Entry 3DVA (X-ray diffraction, 2.35 A resolution); this record covers chains C and D of the 5 polymer chains in the assembly.

# Chain C
Name: Pyruvate dehydrogenase E1 component subunit alpha
Source organism: Bacillus stearothermophilus
Notes: EC 1.2.4.1
UniProt: P21873 (ODPA_BACST); residues 0-368 here correspond to UniProt positions 1-369 (UniProt number = residue number + 1)
Chain sequence (369 residues; numbered 0 to 368; the number before each row is that of its first residue; numbering starts at 0):
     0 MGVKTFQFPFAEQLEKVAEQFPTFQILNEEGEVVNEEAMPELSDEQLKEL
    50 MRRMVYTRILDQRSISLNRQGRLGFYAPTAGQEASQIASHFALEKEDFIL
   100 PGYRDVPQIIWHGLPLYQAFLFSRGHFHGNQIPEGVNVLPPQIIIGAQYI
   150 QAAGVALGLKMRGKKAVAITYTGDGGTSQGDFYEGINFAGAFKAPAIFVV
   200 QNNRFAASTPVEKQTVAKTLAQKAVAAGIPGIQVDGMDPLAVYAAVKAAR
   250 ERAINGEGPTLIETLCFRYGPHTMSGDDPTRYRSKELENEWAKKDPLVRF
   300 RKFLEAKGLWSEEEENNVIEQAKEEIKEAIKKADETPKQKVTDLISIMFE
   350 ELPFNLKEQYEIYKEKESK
Unresolved in the structure: 0-3
Differences from the reference sequence: engineered mutation Ala206 (Ile207 in P21873)
Metal / ion sites: Mg2+: Asp173, Asn202, Phe204 (together with 3-deaza-thdp)
Ligand contacts: 3-deaza-thdp (TPW; 2-{4-[(4-amino-2-methylpyrimidin-5-yl)methyl]-3-methylthiophen-2-yl}ethyl trihydrogen diphosphate): Tyr102, Arg103, Ile142, Ile143, Ile144, Gly172, Asp173, Gly174, Gly175, Gln178, Asn202, Phe204, Ala205, Ala206, Arg267, His271
From the paper describing this entry:
  - mutagenesis - I206A: increased catalytic activity on DCPIP
  - mutagenesis - I206A: decreased catalytic activity (PDH activity)
  - mutagenesis - I206A: unchanged binding to E2p
  - catalytic residues: His271 (proposed by the authors, not directly observed)

# Chain D
Name: Pyruvate dehydrogenase E1 component subunit beta
Source organism: Bacillus stearothermophilus
Notes: EC 1.2.4.1
UniProt: P21874 (ODPB_BACST); residues 0-324 here correspond to UniProt positions 1-325 (UniProt number = residue number + 1)
Chain sequence (325 residues; row label = number of the first residue in the row; numbering starts at 0):
     0 MAQMTMVQAITDALRIELKNDPNVLIFGEDVGVNGGVFRATEGLQAEFGE
    50 DRVFDTPLAESGIGGLAIGLALQGFRPVPEIQFFGFVYEVMDSICGQMAR
   100 IRYRTGGRYHMPITIRSPFGGGVHTPELHSDSLEGLVAQQPGLKVVIPST
   150 PYDAKGLLISAIRDNDPVIFLEHLKLYRSFRQEVPEGEYTIPIGKADIKR
   200 EGKDITIIAYGAMVHESLKAAAELEKEGISAEVVDLRTVQPLDIETIIGS
   250 VEKTGRAIVVQEAQRQAGIAANVVAEINERAILSLEAPVLRVAAPDTVYP
   300 FAQAESVWLPNFKDVIETAKKVMNF
Unresolved in the structure: 0
Swiss-Prot annotation at these positions:
  - binding site (thiamine diphosphate): Glu59
Metal / ion sites: K+: Ile112, Ala160, Asp163, Asp165
Ligand contacts: 3-deaza-thdp (TPW; 2-{4-[(4-amino-2-methylpyrimidin-5-yl)methyl]-3-methylthiophen-2-yl}ethyl trihydrogen diphosphate): Glu28, Asp29, Leu57, Glu59, Gln81, Phe85, Glu88
From the paper describing this entry:
  - catalytic residues: Glu59, His128 (proposed by the authors, not directly observed)
  - mutagenesis - H128N, H128Q: unchanged binding to Dihydrolipoyllysine-residue acetyltransferase component of pyruvate dehydrogenase complex
  - mutagenesis - H128Q: unchanged catalytic activity (DCPIP assay)
  - mutagenesis - H128N: decreased catalytic activity (DCPIP assay)
  - mutagenesis - H128N (less than 5%), H128Q (less than 5%): decreased catalytic activity (PDH complex activity)
  - mutagenesis - H128Q: unchanged catalytic activity on DCPIP
  - mutagenesis - H128N: decreased catalytic activity on DCPIP
  - mutagenesis - H128N, H128Q: unchanged binding to E2p

# How chain C and chain D interact
Residue-residue contacts - 85 pairs, chain C then chain D:
  Phe97(C) - Gln72(D)
  Phe97(C) - Tyr108(D)
  Asn129(C) - Arg103(D)  hydrogen bond (side chain-backbone)
  Asn129(C) - Thr104(D)
  Gln130(C) - Thr104(D)
  Gln130(C) - Gly105(D)  hydrogen bond (side chain-backbone)
  Ile131(C) - Arg107(D)  hydrogen bond (backbone-side chain)
  Ile131(C) - Tyr108(D)  hydrophobic
  Pro132(C) - Arg107(D)  hydrogen bond (backbone-side chain)
  Glu133(C) - Arg107(D)
  Gly134(C) - Arg107(D)
  Val135(C) - Arg107(D)  hydrogen bond (backbone-side chain)
  Val135(C) - Tyr108(D)
  Val137(C) - Tyr108(D)  hydrogen bond (backbone-side chain)
  Leu138(C) - Leu71(D)  hydrophobic
  Leu138(C) - Tyr108(D)  hydrophobic
  Pro139(C) - Thr104(D)
  Gln141(C) - Gln96(D)  hydrogen bond
  Gln141(C) - Arg103(D)
  Ile143(C) - Asp91(D)
  Ile143(C) - Gln96(D)
  Ala146(C) - Asp91(D)
  Ala146(C) - Gln96(D)
  Ile149(C) - Ser60(D)
  Ile149(C) - Gly64(D)
  Ile149(C) - Leu65(D)
  Ile149(C) - Ser92(D)
  Gln150(C) - Gly64(D)
  Gln150(C) - Ile67(D)
  Gln150(C) - Gly68(D)
  Gln150(C) - Gln96(D)  hydrogen bond
  Ala152(C) - Leu65(D)
  Gly153(C) - Leu65(D)
  Gly153(C) - Gly68(D)
  Gly153(C) - Leu69(D)
  Val154(C) - Gly68(D)
  Val154(C) - Leu71(D)  hydrophobic
  Val154(C) - Gln72(D)
  Leu156(C) - Leu65(D)  hydrophobic
  Leu156(C) - Leu69(D)  hydrophobic
  Gly157(C) - Leu69(D)
  Gly157(C) - Gln72(D)
  Gly157(C) - Phe74(D)
  Leu158(C) - Gln72(D)
  Met160(C) - Leu24(D)  hydrophobic
  Met160(C) - Phe53(D)  hydrophobic
  Met160(C) - Phe74(D)  hydrophobic
  Arg161(C) - Asn22(D)  hydrogen bond
  Arg161(C) - Gln72(D)  hydrogen bond (side chain-backbone)
  Arg161(C) - Gly73(D)  hydrogen bond (side chain-backbone)
  Arg161(C) - Phe74(D)
  Asp180(C) - Ser60(D)  hydrogen bond
  Glu183(C) - Ala58(D)
  Glu183(C) - Ser60(D)
  Glu183(C) - Gly61(D)  hydrogen bond (side chain-backbone)
  Phe187(C) - Pro56(D)
  Phe187(C) - Ala58(D)
  Phe187(C) - Gly61(D)
  Phe187(C) - Ile62(D)
  Ala190(C) - Pro56(D)  hydrophobic
  Phe191(C) - Phe53(D)  hydrophobic
  Phe191(C) - Asp54(D)
  Phe191(C) - Thr55(D)
  Phe191(C) - Pro56(D)
  Leu343(C) - Tyr102(D)  hydrophobic
  Ile346(C) - Arg101(D)
  Ile346(C) - Tyr102(D)  hydrogen bond (backbone-backbone)
  Met347(C) - Arg101(D)
  Met347(C) - Tyr102(D)  hydrophobic
  Met347(C) - Pro140(D)
  Met347(C) - Gly141(D)
  Phe348(C) - Arg101(D)
  Phe348(C) - Gly141(D)
  Phe348(C) - Leu142(D)
  Phe348(C) - Lys143(D)
  Phe348(C) - Asp165(D)
  Glu349(C) - Arg101(D)
  Glu349(C) - Asn164(D)  hydrogen bond
  Glu349(C) - Asp165(D)  hydrogen bond (backbone-side chain)
  Glu350(C) - Lys143(D)
  Pro352(C) - Pro240(D)  hydrophobic
  Phe353(C) - Ile243(D)  hydrophobic
  Phe353(C) - Glu244(D)
  Asn354(C) - Pro240(D)
  Glu357(C) - Arg279(D)  salt bridge
Interface residues without a listed pair, chain C (41 interface residues in all): Asn136, Lys163
Interface residues without a listed pair, chain D (42 interface residues in all): Asp50, Ala98, Gln239

# In short
41 residues of chain C and 42 residues of chain D are in contact; the contacts include 16 hydrogen bonds and 1
salt bridge. Polar pairs include Glu357(C)-Arg279(D), Asn129(C)-Arg103(D) and Gln130(C)-Gly105(D). Chain C
binds 3-deaza-thdp. From the paper: catalytic residues His271(C) and Glu59(D) among others; H128N and H128Q of
chain D reduce catalytic activity (PDH complex activity).
Here chain C is Pyruvate dehydrogenase E1 component subunit alpha and chain D is Pyruvate dehydrogenase E1
component subunit beta, both from Bacillus stearothermophilus. Entry 3DVA (Snapshots of catalysis in the E1
subunit of the pyruvate dehydrogenase multi-enzyme complex) was determined by X-ray diffraction (same
publication as 3DV0 and 3DUF).
